Entry 4DBH (X-ray diffraction, 1.94 A resolution); this record covers chains A and B.

== Chain A (and B) ==
Protein: 2-hydroxyhepta-2,4-diene-1,7-dioate isomerase
From: Corynebacterium glutamicum
Notes: EC 5.3.3.-, 4.1.1.-; chain B of this document is another copy of the same molecule, construct and numbering; everything in this record applies to it too
Reference sequence: Q8NQY2 (Q8NQY2_CORGL); numbering as in UniProt (aligned over 1-268)
Chain sequence (288 residues; row label = number of the first residue in the row; numbers below 1 keep their minus sign (Met-19 is residue -19)):
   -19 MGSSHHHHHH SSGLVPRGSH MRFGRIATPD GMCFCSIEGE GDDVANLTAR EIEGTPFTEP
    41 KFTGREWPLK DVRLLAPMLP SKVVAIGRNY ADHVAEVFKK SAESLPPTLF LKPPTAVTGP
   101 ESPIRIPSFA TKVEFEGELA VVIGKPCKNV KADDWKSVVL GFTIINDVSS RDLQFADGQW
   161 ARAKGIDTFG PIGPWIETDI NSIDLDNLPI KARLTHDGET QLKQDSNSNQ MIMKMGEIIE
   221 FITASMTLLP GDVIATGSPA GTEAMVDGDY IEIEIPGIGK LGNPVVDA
Disordered / not traced: -19 to -1
Differences from the reference sequence: expression tag (-19 to 0)
Bound ions: Mg2+: Glu116, Glu118, Asp147 (together with oxalate ion)
Small-molecule neighbours: oxalate ion (OXL): Ile66, Gly67, Arg68, Asn69, His73, Phe90, Glu116, Glu118, Asp147, Trp160, Lys164, Gly237, Ser238

== Interface between chain A and chain B ==
Pairs across the interface (45; chain A residue first):
  Ser61(A) - Ser61(B)
  Ser61(A) - Pro94(B)
  Lys62(A) - Pro93(B)
  Lys62(A) - Thr95(B)  hydrogen bond
  Thr88(A) - Asp157(B)  hydrogen bond (side chain-backbone)
  Leu89(A) - Gln159(B)
  Leu89(A) - Ala161(B)
  Phe90(A) - Ala161(B)  hydrophobic
  Leu91(A) - Leu91(B)
  Leu91(A) - Pro93(B)
  Pro93(A) - Lys62(B)
  Pro93(A) - Leu91(B)
  Thr95(A) - Lys62(B)  hydrogen bond
  Thr95(A) - Thr227(B)
  Phe109(A) - Ala224(B)
  Phe109(A) - Ser225(B)
  Lys128(A) - Asp167(B)  salt bridge
  Asp157(A) - Thr88(B)  hydrogen bond (backbone-side chain)
  Gly158(A) - Gln159(B)  hydrogen bond (backbone-side chain)
  Gln159(A) - Leu89(B)
  Gln159(A) - Gly158(B)  hydrogen bond (side chain-backbone)
  Gln159(A) - Gln159(B)
  Gln159(A) - Trp160(B)  hydrogen bond (side chain-backbone)
  Trp160(A) - Gln159(B)  hydrogen bond (backbone-side chain)
  Ala161(A) - Leu89(B)
  Ala161(A) - Phe90(B)  hydrophobic
  Arg162(A) - Phe221(B)
  Arg162(A) - Ser225(B)
  Gly165(A) - Met226(B)
  Ile166(A) - Ser225(B)
  Asp167(A) - Lys128(B)  salt bridge
  Asp167(A) - Ser225(B)  hydrogen bond (backbone-backbone)
  Asp167(A) - Met226(B)
  Asp167(A) - Thr227(B)  hydrogen bond
  Phe221(A) - Arg162(B)
  Ala224(A) - Phe109(B)
  Ser225(A) - Phe109(B)
  Ser225(A) - Arg162(B)
  Ser225(A) - Ile166(B)
  Ser225(A) - Asp167(B)  hydrogen bond (backbone-backbone)
  Met226(A) - Pro93(B)  hydrophobic
  Met226(A) - Gly165(B)
  Met226(A) - Asp167(B)
  Thr227(A) - Thr95(B)
  Thr227(A) - Asp167(B)  hydrogen bond
Other interface residues (no listed pair), chain A (28 interface residues in all): Arg68, Lys92, Pro94, Leu229
Other interface residues (no listed pair), chain B (28 interface residues in all): Arg68, Lys92, Leu229

== In short ==
The chain A/chain B interface involves 28 residues from each chain; the contacts include 12 hydrogen bonds and
2 salt bridges. Polar pairs include Lys128(A)-Asp167(B), Lys62(A)-Thr95(B) and Thr88(A)-Asp157(B). Ligands of
chain A: oxalate ion. Glu116(A), Glu118(A) and Asp147(A) form the Mg2+ site.
Chain A and chain B are both 2-hydroxyhepta-2,4-diene-1,7-dioate isomerase (Corynebacterium glutamicum); the
structure, Crystal structure of Cg1458 with inhibitor, was determined by X-ray diffraction (same publication
as 4DBF).
